Entry 5Y17 (X-ray diffraction, 2.30 A resolution); this record covers chains C and D of the 4 polymer chains in the assembly.

# Chain C (and D)
Molecule: Catalase
Organism: Mycothermus thermophilus
Notes: EC 1.11.1.6; chain D of this document is another copy of the same molecule, construct and numbering; everything in this record applies to it too
UniProtKB: M4GGR7 (M4GGR7_9PEZI); residues 21-698 here correspond to UniProt positions 22-699 (UniProt number = residue number + 1)
Sequence (678 residues; each row starts with the number of its first residue):
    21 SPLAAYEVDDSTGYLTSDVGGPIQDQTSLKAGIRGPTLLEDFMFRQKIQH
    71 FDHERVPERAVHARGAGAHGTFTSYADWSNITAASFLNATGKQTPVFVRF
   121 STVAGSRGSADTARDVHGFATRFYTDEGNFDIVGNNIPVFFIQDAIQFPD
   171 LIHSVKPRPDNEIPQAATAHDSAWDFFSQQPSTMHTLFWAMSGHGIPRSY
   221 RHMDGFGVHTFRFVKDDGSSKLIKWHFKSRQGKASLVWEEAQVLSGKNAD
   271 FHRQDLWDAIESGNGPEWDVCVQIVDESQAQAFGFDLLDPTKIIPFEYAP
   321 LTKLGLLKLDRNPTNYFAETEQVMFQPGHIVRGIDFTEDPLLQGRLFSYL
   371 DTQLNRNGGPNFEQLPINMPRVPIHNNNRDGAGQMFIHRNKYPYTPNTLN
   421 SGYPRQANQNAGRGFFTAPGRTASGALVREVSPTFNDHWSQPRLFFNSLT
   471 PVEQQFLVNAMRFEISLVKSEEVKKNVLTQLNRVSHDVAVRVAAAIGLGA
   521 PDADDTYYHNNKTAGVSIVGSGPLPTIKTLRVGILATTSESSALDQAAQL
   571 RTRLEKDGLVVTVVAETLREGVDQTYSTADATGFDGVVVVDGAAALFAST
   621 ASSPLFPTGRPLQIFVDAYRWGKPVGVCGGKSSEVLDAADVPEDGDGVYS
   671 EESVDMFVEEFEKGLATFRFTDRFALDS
Disordered / not traced: 619-621
Construct notes: engineered mutation F316 (Glu317 in M4GGR7)
Ion coordination: Ca2+ near S255 (its only coordinating residue here); cis-heme d hydroxychlorin gamma-spirolactone Fe near Y369 (its only coordinating residue here)
Ligand contacts:
  - cis-heme d hydroxychlorin gamma-spirolactone (HDD), molecule 1: I68, F71, D72
  - cis-heme d hydroxychlorin gamma-spirolactone (HDD), molecule 2: R79, A80, V81, H82, R119, S121, G138, F139, A140, V153, G154, N155, F160, A165, F168, V228, H229, V343, F345, L361, G364, R365, S368, Y369, T372, Q373, R376
From the paper describing this entry:
  - mutagenesis - P158W, Q293W: decreased expression
  - mutagenesis - H246W, I314F, L321A, V536W: decreased catalytic activity on catechol
  - mutagenesis - V536A: unchanged catalytic activity
  - mutagenesis - H246W, I313F, I314F, L321A: unchanged catalytic activity on catalase
  - mutagenesis - V536W: increased catalytic activity on catalase

# Interface between chain C and chain D
Pairs across the interface (71; chain C residue first):
  A51(C) - A51(D)  hydrophobic
  P56(C) - L58(D)  hydrophobic
  T57(C) - L58(D)
  T57(C) - L59(D)  hydrogen bond (backbone-backbone)
  L58(C) - P56(D)  hydrophobic
  L58(C) - T57(D)
  L58(C) - L58(D)  hydrophobic
  L58(C) - L59(D)
  L59(C) - T57(D)  hydrogen bond (backbone-backbone)
  L59(C) - L59(D)
  E60(C) - P56(D)
  F64(C) - L59(D)  hydrophobic
  D170(C) - Y414(D)
  D170(C) - T415(D)  hydrogen bond (side chain-backbone)
  H173(C) - N397(D)
  H173(C) - P413(D)  hydrogen bond (side chain-backbone)
  R178(C) - Y412(D)
  P179(C) - K411(D)
  D180(C) - K411(D)
  D191(C) - L419(D)
  S192(C) - Y414(D)
  D195(C) - Y414(D)  hydrogen bond
  D195(C) - N417(D)
  D195(C) - T418(D)  hydrogen bond
  D195(C) - L419(D)  hydrogen bond (side chain-backbone)
  F196(C) - T415(D)
  F196(C) - P416(D)
  Q199(C) - P416(D)
  Q199(C) - T418(D)
  Q200(C) - P416(D)
  F367(C) - F367(D)  hydrophobic
  D371(C) - L374(D)
  L374(C) - D371(D)
  N397(C) - H173(D)
  K411(C) - R178(D)
  K411(C) - P179(D)
  K411(C) - D180(D)
  Y412(C) - R178(D)
  P413(C) - H173(D)  hydrogen bond (backbone-side chain)
  P413(C) - P179(D)
  Y414(C) - D170(D)
  Y414(C) - S174(D)
  Y414(C) - S192(D)
  Y414(C) - D195(D)  hydrogen bond
  Y414(C) - F196(D)  hydrophobic
  T415(C) - D170(D)  hydrogen bond (backbone-side chain)
  T415(C) - F196(D)
  P416(C) - F196(D)
  P416(C) - Q199(D)
  P416(C) - Q200(D)
  N417(C) - D195(D)
  T418(C) - D195(D)  hydrogen bond
  T418(C) - Q199(D)
  L419(C) - D191(D)
  L419(C) - D195(D)  hydrogen bond (backbone-side chain)
  L419(C) - V493(D)  hydrophobic
  T437(C) - R449(D)  hydrogen bond
  R441(C) - A446(D)
  R441(C) - L447(D)  hydrogen bond (backbone-backbone)
  T442(C) - G445(D)
  A443(C) - A443(D)
  A443(C) - S444(D)
  A443(C) - G445(D)  hydrogen bond (backbone-backbone)
  S444(C) - A443(D)
  G445(C) - T442(D)
  G445(C) - A443(D)  hydrogen bond (backbone-backbone)
  A446(C) - R441(D)
  L447(C) - R441(D)  hydrogen bond (backbone-backbone)
  L447(C) - T442(D)
  L447(C) - A443(D)
  R449(C) - T437(D)  hydrogen bond
Other interface residues (no listed pair), chain C (48 interface residues in all): R65, S174, E358, R399, F435, S490, V493, N496
Other interface residues (no listed pair), chain D (48 interface residues in all): E60, F64, R65, E358, R399, F435, S490, N496

# Summary
Chain C and chain D each contribute 48 residues to their interface, with 18 hydrogen bonds. Among the polar
pairs are D170(C)-T415(D), H173(C)-P413(D) and D195(C)-Y414(D). From the paper: H246W, I314F and L321A of
chain C, among others, reduce catalytic activity on catechol; P158W and Q293W of chain C reduce expression; 8
substitutions were tested in all.
Both chains are Catalase (Mycothermus thermophilus). Entry 5Y17 (CATPO mutant - E316F) was determined by X-ray
diffraction (same publication as 5ZZ1, 5XY4 and 5XVZ).
